Entry 6M5D (X-ray diffraction, 2.60 A resolution); this record covers chain A.

[Chain A]
Name: Serum albumin
Organism: Homo sapiens
Reference sequence: P02768 (ALBU_HUMAN); residues 4-582 here correspond to UniProt positions 28-606 (UniProt number = residue number + 24)
Amino-acid sequence (579 residues; each row starts with the number of its first residue):
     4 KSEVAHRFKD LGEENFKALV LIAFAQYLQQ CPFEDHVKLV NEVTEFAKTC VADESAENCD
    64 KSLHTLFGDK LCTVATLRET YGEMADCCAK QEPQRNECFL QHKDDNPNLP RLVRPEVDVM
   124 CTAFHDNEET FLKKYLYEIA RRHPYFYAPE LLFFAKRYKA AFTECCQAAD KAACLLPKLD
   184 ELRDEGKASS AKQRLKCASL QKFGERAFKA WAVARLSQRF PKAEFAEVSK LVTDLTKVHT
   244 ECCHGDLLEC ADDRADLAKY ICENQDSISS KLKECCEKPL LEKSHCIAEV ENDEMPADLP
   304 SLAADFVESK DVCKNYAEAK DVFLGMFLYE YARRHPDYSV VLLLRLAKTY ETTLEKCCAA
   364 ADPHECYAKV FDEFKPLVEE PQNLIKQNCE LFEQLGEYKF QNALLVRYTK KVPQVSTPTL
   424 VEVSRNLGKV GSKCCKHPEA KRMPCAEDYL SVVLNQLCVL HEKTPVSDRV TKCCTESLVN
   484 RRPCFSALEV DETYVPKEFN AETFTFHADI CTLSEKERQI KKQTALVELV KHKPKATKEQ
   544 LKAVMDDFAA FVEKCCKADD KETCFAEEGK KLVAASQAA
Disordered / not traced: 77-87, 90, 102
Construct notes: conflict Gln-97 (Glu121 in P02768)
Disulfides: Cys-53/Cys-62, Cys-75/Cys-91, Cys-124/Cys-169, Cys-168/Cys-177, Cys-200/Cys-246, Cys-245/Cys-253, Cys-265/Cys-279, Cys-278/Cys-289, Cys-316/Cys-361, Cys-360/Cys-369, Cys-392/Cys-438, Cys-437/Cys-448, Cys-461/Cys-477, Cys-476/Cys-487, Cys-514/Cys-559, Cys-558/Cys-567
Swiss-Prot annotation at these positions:
  - binding site (Ca(2+)): Glu-6, Asp-13, Glu-244, Asp-249, Glu-252, Asp-255, Asp-259
  - binding site (Zn(2+)): His-67, His-247, Asp-249
  - binding site ((4Z,15Z)-bilirubin IXalpha): Lys-240
  - site: Lys-4 (Not glycated), Lys-20 (Not glycated), Lys-41 (Not glycated), Lys-64 (Not glycated), Lys-73 (Not glycated), Lys-93 (Not glycated), Lys-106 (Not glycated), Lys-136 (Not glycated), Lys-159 (Not glycated), Lys-174 (Not glycated), Lys-181 (Not glycated), Lys-190 (Not glycated), Lys-195 (Not glycated), Lys-199 (Aspirin-acetylated lysine), Lys-205 (Not glycated), Lys-212 (Not glycated), Lys-240 (Not glycated), Lys-262 (Not glycated), Lys-274 (Not glycated), Lys-286 (Not glycated) and 18 more in UniProt
  - modified residue: Ser-5 (Phosphoserine), Ser-58 (Phosphoserine), Ser-65 (Phosphoserine), Thr-83 (Phosphothreonine), Lys-205 (N6-succinyllysine), Ser-273 (Phosphoserine), Ser-419 (Phosphoserine), Thr-420 (Phosphothreonine), Thr-422 (Phosphothreonine), Lys-436 (N6-succinyllysine), Ser-489 (Phosphoserine), Lys-519 (N6-succinyllysine), Lys-534 (N6-methyllysine), Lys-564 (N6-succinyllysine)
  - glycosylation: Lys-12 (N-linked (Glc) (glycation) lysine), Lys-51 (N-linked (Glc) (glycation) lysine), Lys-137 (N-linked (Glc) (glycation) lysine), Lys-162 (N-linked (Glc) (glycation) lysine), Lys-199 (N-linked (Glc) (glycation) lysine), Lys-225 (N-linked (Glc) (glycation) lysine), Lys-233 (N-linked (Glc) (glycation) lysine), Lys-276 (N-linked (Glc) (glycation) lysine), Lys-281 (N-linked (Glc) (glycation) lysine), Lys-313 (N-linked (Glc) (glycation) lysine), Lys-317 (N-linked (Glc) (glycation) lysine), Asn-318 (N-linked (GlcNAc...) asparagine), Lys-323 (N-linked (Glc) (glycation) lysine), Lys-351 (N-linked (Glc) (glycation) lysine), Lys-378 (N-linked (Glc) (glycation) lysine), Lys-413 (N-linked (Glc) (glycation) lysine), Lys-439 (N-linked (Glc) (glycation) lysine), Lys-444 (N-linked (Glc) (glycation) lysine), Asp-494 (N-linked (GlcNAc...) asparagine), Lys-525 (N-linked (Glc) (glycation) lysine) and 4 more in UniProt
Reported in the primary citation:
  - conformationally variable residues (side-chain flip): Phe-70

[In short]
UniProt lists 7 Ca2+-binding residues, 3 Zn2+-binding residues and (4Z,15Z)-bilirubin IXalpha-binding residue
Lys-240. From the paper: conformational variability at Phe-70.
Chain A is Serum albumin (Homo sapiens); the structure, Human serum albumin (apo form), was determined by
X-ray diffraction, deposited together with 6M5E.
